2AMF - chains A and D of the 5 polymer chains in the assembly; structure by X-ray diffraction, 2.20 A resolution.

# Chain A (and D)
Protein: 1-Pyrroline-5-Carboxylate reductase
Source organism: Streptococcus pyogenes
Notes: EC 1.2.1.5; chain D of this document is another copy of the same molecule, construct and numbering; everything in this record applies to it too
Sequence (259 residues; numbered -2 to 256; the number before each row is that of its first residue; numbers below 1 keep their minus sign (Ser-2 is residue -2)):
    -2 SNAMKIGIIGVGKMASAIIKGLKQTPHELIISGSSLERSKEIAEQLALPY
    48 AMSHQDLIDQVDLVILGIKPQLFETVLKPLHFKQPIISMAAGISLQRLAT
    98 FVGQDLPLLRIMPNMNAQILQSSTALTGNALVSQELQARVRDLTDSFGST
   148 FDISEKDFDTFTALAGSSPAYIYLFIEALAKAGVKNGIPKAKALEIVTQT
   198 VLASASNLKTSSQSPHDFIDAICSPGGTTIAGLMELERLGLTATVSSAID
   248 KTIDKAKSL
Not modelled in the structure: -2 to -1 (chain D: -2)
Sequence notes: cloning artifact (-2 to 0)
Ion coordination: Na+: Gly89, Ala253, Lys254, Leu256
Small-molecule neighbours:
  - proline (PRO), molecule 1: Met11, Met86, Met109, Pro110, Asn111, Met112, Gly163
  - proline (PRO), molecule 2: Ala88, Met109, Thr159, Gly163, Ser164
  - proline (PRO), molecule 3: Ala218, Ile219, Ser221
  - proline (PRO), molecule 4: Ile219, Ser221, Gly224, Thr225, Thr226
What the authors report for this chain:
  - binding site for proline: Ile219, Ser221, Thr225, Thr226
  - catalytic residues: Ser221, Thr226 (proposed by the authors, not directly observed)

# Interface between chain A and chain D
Residue-residue contacts - 202 pairs, chain A then chain D:
  Gln68(A) - Gly223(D)
  Ala88(A) - Thr225(D)
  Asn111(A) - Thr197(D)
  Met112(A) - Asn204(D)
  Met112(A) - Ala218(D)
  Met112(A) - Ile219(D)  hydrophobic
  Asn113(A) - Thr197(D)
  Asn113(A) - Ala200(D)
  Asn113(A) - Ser201(D)  hydrogen bond
  Asn113(A) - Asn204(D)
  Gln115(A) - Asn204(D)
  Gln115(A) - Phe215(D)
  Ile116(A) - Ala200(D)
  Ile116(A) - Ser203(D)
  Ile116(A) - Asn204(D)
  Gln118(A) - Ala200(D)
  Ser119(A) - Gln196(D)
  Ser120(A) - Gln196(D)  hydrogen bond
  Ser120(A) - Thr197(D)  hydrogen bond
  Ser146(A) - Gln196(D)
  Phe148(A) - Glu192(D)
  Phe148(A) - Ile193(D)  hydrophobic
  Phe148(A) - Gln196(D)
  Thr157(A) - Asn183(D)  hydrogen bond (side chain-backbone)
  Thr157(A) - Ile185(D)
  Phe158(A) - Ile193(D)  hydrophobic
  Thr159(A) - Thr225(D)
  Leu161(A) - Leu176(D)
  Leu161(A) - Gly180(D)
  Leu161(A) - Ile185(D)  hydrophobic
  Leu161(A) - Val194(D)  hydrophobic
  Ala162(A) - Ile193(D)  hydrophobic
  Ala162(A) - Thr197(D)
  Gly163(A) - Ile219(D)
  Ser164(A) - Thr225(D)  hydrogen bond
  Ser164(A) - Thr226(D)  hydrogen bond
  Ser165(A) - Thr197(D)
  Pro166(A) - Thr197(D)
  Pro166(A) - Ser201(D)
  Pro166(A) - Ile219(D)  hydrophobic
  Ala167(A) - Ile216(D)
  Ala167(A) - Thr226(D)
  Tyr168(A) - Phe172(D)
  Tyr168(A) - Thr225(D)
  Tyr168(A) - Thr226(D)  hydrogen bond (side chain-backbone)
  Tyr168(A) - Gly229(D)
  Tyr168(A) - Leu230(D)
  Tyr168(A) - Leu233(D)  hydrophobic
  Ile169(A) - Phe172(D)  hydrophobic
  Ile169(A) - Thr197(D)
  Ile169(A) - Val198(D)  hydrophobic
  Tyr170(A) - Ser201(D)  hydrogen bond (side chain-backbone)
  Tyr170(A) - Asn204(D)
  Tyr170(A) - Leu205(D)  hydrophobic
  Tyr170(A) - Pro212(D)
  Tyr170(A) - Phe215(D)  hydrophobic
  Tyr170(A) - Ile216(D)  hydrophobic
  Tyr170(A) - Ile219(D)  hydrophobic
  Leu171(A) - His213(D)
  Leu171(A) - Ile216(D)
  Leu171(A) - Leu233(D)  hydrophobic
  Leu171(A) - Leu238(D)  hydrophobic
  Phe172(A) - Tyr168(D)
  Phe172(A) - Ile169(D)  hydrophobic
  Phe172(A) - Phe172(D)  hydrophobic
  Phe172(A) - Leu238(D)
  Phe172(A) - Val242(D)  hydrophobic
  Glu174(A) - Pro212(D)
  Glu174(A) - His213(D)
  Ala175(A) - Thr239(D)
  Ala175(A) - Val242(D)  hydrophobic
  Leu176(A) - Leu161(D)
  Leu176(A) - Val242(D)  hydrophobic
  Leu176(A) - Ile246(D)  hydrophobic
  Ala179(A) - Ile246(D)  hydrophobic
  Gly180(A) - Leu161(D)
  Lys182(A) - Asp247(D)  salt bridge
  Asn183(A) - Thr157(D)  hydrogen bond (backbone-side chain)
  Asn183(A) - Asp247(D)  hydrogen bond
  Asn183(A) - Ile250(D)
  Ile185(A) - Thr157(D)
  Leu191(A) - Pro212(D)  hydrophobic
  Glu192(A) - Phe148(D)
  Ile193(A) - Phe148(D)  hydrophobic
  Ile193(A) - Phe158(D)  hydrophobic
  Ile193(A) - Ala162(D)  hydrophobic
  Val194(A) - Leu161(D)  hydrophobic
  Thr195(A) - Ala202(D)
  Thr195(A) - Leu205(D)
  Gln196(A) - Ser119(D)
  Gln196(A) - Ser120(D)  hydrogen bond
  Gln196(A) - Ser146(D)  hydrogen bond
  Gln196(A) - Phe148(D)
  Thr197(A) - Asn111(D)
  Thr197(A) - Asn113(D)
  Thr197(A) - Ser120(D)  hydrogen bond
  Thr197(A) - Ala162(D)
  Thr197(A) - Ser165(D)
  Thr197(A) - Pro166(D)
  Thr197(A) - Ile169(D)
  Val198(A) - Ile169(D)  hydrophobic
  Val198(A) - Val198(D)  hydrophobic
  Val198(A) - Ala202(D)  hydrophobic
  Leu199(A) - Leu199(D)
  Leu199(A) - Ala202(D)  hydrophobic
  Leu199(A) - Ser203(D)
  Leu199(A) - Lys206(D)
  Ala200(A) - Asn113(D)
  Ala200(A) - Ile116(D)
  Ala200(A) - Gln118(D)
  Ser201(A) - Asn113(D)  hydrogen bond
  Ser201(A) - Pro166(D)
  Ser201(A) - Ile169(D)
  Ser201(A) - Tyr170(D)  hydrogen bond (backbone-side chain)
  Ala202(A) - Thr195(D)
  Ala202(A) - Val198(D)  hydrophobic
  Ala202(A) - Leu199(D)  hydrophobic
  Ser203(A) - Ile116(D)
  Ser203(A) - Leu199(D)
  Asn204(A) - Met112(D)
  Asn204(A) - Asn113(D)
  Asn204(A) - Gln115(D)  hydrogen bond
  Asn204(A) - Ile116(D)
  Asn204(A) - Tyr170(D)
  Leu205(A) - Tyr170(D)  hydrophobic
  Leu205(A) - Ile173(D)  hydrophobic
  Leu205(A) - Thr195(D)
  Lys206(A) - Leu199(D)
  Pro212(A) - Tyr170(D)
  Pro212(A) - Glu174(D)
  Pro212(A) - Leu191(D)  hydrophobic
  His213(A) - Glu174(D)
  Phe215(A) - Gln115(D)
  Phe215(A) - Tyr170(D)  hydrophobic
  Ile216(A) - Ala167(D)
  Ile216(A) - Tyr170(D)  hydrophobic
  Ile216(A) - Leu171(D)
  Ile219(A) - Met112(D)  hydrophobic
  Ile219(A) - Pro166(D)  hydrophobic
  Ile219(A) - Ala167(D)
  Ile219(A) - Tyr170(D)  hydrophobic
  Pro222(A) - Lys66(D)
  Pro222(A) - Gln68(D)
  Gly223(A) - Gln68(D)  hydrogen bond (backbone-side chain)
  Gly223(A) - Lys252(D)
  Gly223(A) - Leu256(D)
  Gly224(A) - Lys252(D)
  Thr225(A) - Ala88(D)
  Thr225(A) - Thr159(D)
  Thr225(A) - Ser164(D)  hydrogen bond
  Thr225(A) - Tyr168(D)
  Thr225(A) - Thr249(D)
  Thr225(A) - Lys252(D)
  Thr225(A) - Ala253(D)
  Thr225(A) - Leu256(D)
  Thr226(A) - Ser164(D)  hydrogen bond
  Thr226(A) - Ala167(D)
  Thr226(A) - Tyr168(D)  hydrogen bond (backbone-side chain)
  Ala228(A) - Lys252(D)
  Gly229(A) - Tyr168(D)
  Gly229(A) - Ala245(D)
  Gly229(A) - Thr249(D)
  Leu230(A) - Tyr168(D)
  Glu232(A) - Ser244(D)  hydrogen bond
  Glu232(A) - Ala245(D)
  Glu232(A) - Lys248(D)
  Leu233(A) - Tyr168(D)  hydrophobic
  Leu233(A) - Leu171(D)  hydrophobic
  Leu233(A) - Ala245(D)  hydrophobic
  Glu234(A) - Leu171(D)
  Leu236(A) - Thr241(D)
  Leu236(A) - Ser244(D)
  Leu238(A) - Leu171(D)  hydrophobic
  Leu238(A) - Phe172(D)
  Leu238(A) - Leu238(D)  hydrophobic
  Thr239(A) - Leu171(D)
  Thr239(A) - Ala175(D)
  Thr241(A) - Leu233(D)
  Thr241(A) - Leu236(D)
  Val242(A) - Phe172(D)  hydrophobic
  Val242(A) - Ala175(D)  hydrophobic
  Val242(A) - Leu176(D)  hydrophobic
  Ser244(A) - Glu232(D)  hydrogen bond
  Ser244(A) - Leu236(D)
  Ala245(A) - Gly229(D)
  Ala245(A) - Glu232(D)
  Ala245(A) - Leu233(D)  hydrophobic
  Ile246(A) - Leu176(D)  hydrophobic
  Ile246(A) - Ala179(D)  hydrophobic
  Asp247(A) - Lys182(D)  salt bridge
  Asp247(A) - Asn183(D)  hydrogen bond
  Lys248(A) - Glu232(D)
  Thr249(A) - Thr225(D)
  Thr249(A) - Gly229(D)
  Ile250(A) - Asn183(D)
  Lys252(A) - Gly223(D)
  Lys252(A) - Gly224(D)
  Lys252(A) - Thr225(D)
  Lys252(A) - Ala228(D)
  Ala253(A) - Thr225(D)
  Leu256(A) - Gly223(D)
  Leu256(A) - Thr225(D)
Other interface residues (no listed pair), chain A (93 interface residues in all): Lys10, Lys66, Asp154, Ile173, Gly184, Lys189, Ala190, Thr207, Ala218, Arg235, Ser243
Other interface residues (no listed pair), chain D (94 interface residues in all): Lys10, Asp154, Gly163, Lys178, Gly184, Lys189, Ala190, Thr207, Pro222, Glu234, Arg235, Ser243

# Summary
93 residues of chain A face 94 of chain D across their interface, with 23 hydrogen bonds and 2 salt bridges.
Among the polar pairs are Lys182(A)-Asp247(D), Asn113(A)-Ser201(D) and Ser120(A)-Gln196(D). From the paper:
catalytic residues Ser221(A) and Thr226(A); a binding site for proline at Ile219(A), Ser221(A) and Thr225(A)
among others.
Chain A and chain D are both 1-Pyrroline-5-Carboxylate reductase (Streptococcus pyogenes); the structure,
Crystal structure of 1-Pyrroline-5-Carboxylate Reductase from Human Pathogen Streptococcus Pyogenes, was
determined by X-ray diffraction (same publication as 2AHR and 2AG8).
